PDB entry 1V3W | X-ray diffraction, 1.50 A resolution | chain A

[Chain A]
Name: ferripyochelin binding protein
Organism: Pyrococcus horikoshii
Notes: EC 4.2.1.1
UniProtKB: O59257 (O59257_PYRHO); residue numbers follow UniProt; this construct covers 1-173
Sequence (173 residues; each row starts with the number of its first residue):
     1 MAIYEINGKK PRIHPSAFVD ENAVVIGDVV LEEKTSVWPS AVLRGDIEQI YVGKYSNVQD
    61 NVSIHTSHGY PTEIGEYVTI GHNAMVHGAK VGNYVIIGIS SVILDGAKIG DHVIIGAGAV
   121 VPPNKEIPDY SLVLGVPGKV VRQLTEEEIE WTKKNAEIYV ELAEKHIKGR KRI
Metal / ion sites: Ca2+ site 1: S40, N61; Zn2+: H65, H82, H87; Ca2+ site 2 near N83 (its only coordinating residue here); Ca2+ site 3 near E164 (its only coordinating residue here)

[Summary]
S40 and N61 coordinate Ca2+ site 1. H65, H82 and H87 coordinate Zn2+.
Chain A is ferripyochelin binding protein (Pyrococcus horikoshii); the structure, Structure of Ferripyochelin
binding protein from Pyrococcus horikoshii OT3, was determined by X-ray diffraction (same publication as 2FKO
and 1V67).
